2NRA - chains B and C of the 3 polymer chains in the assembly; structure by X-ray diffraction, 3.10 A resolution.

[Chain B]
Molecule: 23-nt DNA strand
Sequence (23 nucleotides; each row starts with the number of its first residue):
    24 GACGTACTAA GCTCTCATGT TCT

[Chain C]
Name: PI protein
From: Escherichia coli
UniProt: P03067 (PIR_ECOLI); residues 1-276 here = UniProt positions 1-276
Chain sequence (276 residues; row label = number of the first residue in the row):
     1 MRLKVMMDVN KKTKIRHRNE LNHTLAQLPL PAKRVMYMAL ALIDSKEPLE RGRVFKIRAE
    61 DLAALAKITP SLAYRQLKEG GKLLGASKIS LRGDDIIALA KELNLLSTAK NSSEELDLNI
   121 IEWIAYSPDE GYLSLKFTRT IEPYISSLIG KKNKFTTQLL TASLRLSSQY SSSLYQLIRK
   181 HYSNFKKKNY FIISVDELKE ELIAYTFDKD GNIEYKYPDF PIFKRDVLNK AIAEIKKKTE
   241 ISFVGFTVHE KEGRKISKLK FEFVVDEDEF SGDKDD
Unresolved in the structure: 1-8, 105-112, 269-276
Sequence notes: engineered mutation Leu42 (Pro in P03067), Leu106 (Pro in P03067), Ser107 (Phe in P03067), Ser113 (Pro in P03067)
UniProt features mapped onto this chain:
  - natural variant: Thr108 (T108I: In mutant COP41), Ser113 (P113S: In mutant COP50; this construct carries the variant), Thr138 (T138I: In mutants TS22 and TRCOP21), Ala162 (A162S: In mutants COP21 and TRCOP21)

[Interface between chain B and chain C]
Contacting residue pairs (27; chain B residue first):
  DG24(B) with Glu60(C), sugar contact; Tyr74(C), sugar contact
  DA25(B) with Tyr74(C), hydrogen bond to the phosphate; Pro128(C), phosphate contact; Asp129(C), sugar contact; Glu130(C), phosphate contact; Gly131(C), phosphate contact
  DC26(B) with Tyr74(C), phosphate contact; Tyr126(C), hydrogen bond to the phosphate; Ser127(C), phosphate contact; Pro128(C), phosphate contact; Glu130(C), phosphate contact; Gly131(C), hydrogen bond to the phosphate
  DG27(B) with Ser71(C), hydrogen bond to the base
  DC35(B) with Ser168(C), hydrogen bond to the phosphate; Tyr217(C), sugar contact
  DT36(B) with Tyr170(C), hydrogen bond to the phosphate; Lys216(C), salt bridge to the phosphate; Tyr217(C), hydrogen bond to the phosphate; Asp226(C), base contact
  DC37(B) with Lys216(C), phosphate contact; Arg225(C), base contact; Asp226(C), hydrogen bond to the base
  DT38(B) with Ile222(C), base contact; Arg225(C), hydrogen bond to the base
  DT46(B) with Gly253(C), phosphate contact; Arg254(C), phosphate contact
Also at the interface, not in a pair above, chain B (12 interface residues in all): DT28, DA29, DG34
Also at the interface, not in a pair above, chain C (23 interface residues in all): Arg75, Gln169, Pro218, Lys230, Glu234

[Summary]
The interface between chain B and chain C involves 12 residues on one side and 23 on the other; the contacts
include 9 hydrogen bonds and 1 salt bridge. Polar pairs include DG27(B)-Ser71(C), DC37(B)-Asp226(C) and
DT38(B)-Arg225(C).
Here chain B is a 23-nt DNA strand and chain C is PI protein (Escherichia coli). Entry 2NRA (Crystal structure
of Pi initiator protein in complex with iteron DNA) was determined by X-ray diffraction.
